PDB entry 5MAV | X-ray diffraction, 2.58 A resolution | chains E and M of the 6 polymer chains in the assembly

[Chain E]
Name: Proliferating cell nuclear antigen
From: Homo sapiens
Reference sequence: P12004 (PCNA_HUMAN); residues 1-261 here = UniProt positions 1-261
Amino-acid sequence (264 residues; each row starts with the number of its first residue; numbers below 1 keep their minus sign (Gly-2 is residue -2)):
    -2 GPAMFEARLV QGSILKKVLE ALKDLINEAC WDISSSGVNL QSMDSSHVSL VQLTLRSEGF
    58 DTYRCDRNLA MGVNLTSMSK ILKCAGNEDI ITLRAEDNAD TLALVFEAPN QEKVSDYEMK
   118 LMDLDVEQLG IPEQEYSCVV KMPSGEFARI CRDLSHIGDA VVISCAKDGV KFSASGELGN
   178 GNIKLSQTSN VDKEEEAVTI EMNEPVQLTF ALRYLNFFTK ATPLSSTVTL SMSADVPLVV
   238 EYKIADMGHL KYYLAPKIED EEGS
Unresolved in the structure: -2 to 0, 187-190, 256-261
Construct notes: expression tag (-2 to 0)
UniProt features mapped onto this chain:
  - DNA-binding region: Arg61 to Lys80
  - modified residue: Lys14 (N6-acetyllysine), Lys77 (N6-acetyllysine), Lys80 (N6-acetyllysine), Tyr211 (Phosphotyrosine), Lys248 (N6-acetyllysine)
  - cross-link (Glycyl lysine isopeptide (Lys-Gly)): Lys164 (interchain with G-Cter in SUMO2), Lys254 (interchain with G-Cter in SUMO2)
  - natural variant: Ser228 (S228I: In ATLD2)
  - mutagenesis: Lys13 (K13R: Inhibits acetylation, recruitment to DNA damage sites, inducible ubiquitination and protein degradation, DNA replication and repair synthesis efficiencies, but homotrimer formation, nuclear ...), Lys14 (K14R: Inhibits acetylation, recruitment to DNA damage sites, inducible ubiquitination and protein degradation, DNA replication and repair synthesis efficiencies, but homotrimer formation, nuclear ...), Lys20 (K20R: Inhibits acetylation, recruitment to DNA damage sites, inducible ubiquitination and protein degradation, DNA replication and repair synthesis efficiencies, but homotrimer formation, nuclear ...), Met40 (M40A: Complete loss of interaction with UHRF2), Ser43 to Val45 (No effect on POLD3-binding. Impairs binding to ALKBH2), Lys77 (K77A: Inhibits recruitment to DNA damage sites, but nuclear localization is similar as the wild-type; in association with A-80 ...), Lys80 (K80A: Inhibits recruitment to DNA damage sites, but nuclear localization is similar as the wild-type; in association with A-77 ...), Gln125 to Ile128 (Strong decrease in POLD3-binding. Impairs binding to ALKBH2), Ile128 (I128A: Complete loss of interaction with UHRF2), Lys164 (K164R: Abolishes ubiquitination. No effect on interaction with SHPRH), Val188 to Lys190 (No effect on POLD3-binding. No effect on ALKBH2-binding), Tyr211 (Y211F: Alters chromatin-associated PCNA stability and its function in DNA replication and repair), 3 further mutagenesis entries in UniProt

[Chain M]
Name: Poly (ADP-ribose) glycohydrolase
Reference sequence: Q0MQR4 (Q0MQR4_HUMAN); residues 402-420 here = UniProt positions 402-420
Amino-acid sequence (19 residues; numbered 402 to 420; the number before each row is that of its first residue):
   402 QHGKKDSKIT DHFMRLPKA
Unresolved in the structure: 402-405, 418-420
What the authors report for this chain:
  - post-translational modification sites: Lys409
  - mutagenesis - K409L: unchanged localization
  - mutagenesis - K409A, K409R: decreased localization to PCNA
  - mutagenesis - D407A, K409L, R416A: unchanged binding to Proliferating cell nuclear antigen (chain E)
  - mutagenesis - K409A: unchanged catalytic activity

[How chain E and chain M interact]
Residue-residue contacts (32):
  Met40(E) with Ile410(M), hydrophobic; Thr411(M)
  Ser43(E) with Lys409(M)
  His44(E) with Lys409(M); Ile410(M), hydrogen bond (backbone-backbone)
  Val45(E) with Ser408(M); Ile410(M)
  Gln125(E) with Arg416(M); Leu417(M), hydrogen bond (backbone-backbone)
  Leu126(E) with Phe414(M), hydrophobic; Met415(M); Leu417(M)
  Gly127(E) with Phe414(M); Met415(M), hydrogen bond (backbone-backbone)
  Ile128(E) with Phe414(M), hydrophobic
  Pro129(E) with Phe414(M)
  Ala208(E) with Asp407(M)
  Arg210(E) with Asp407(M), salt bridge
  Asp232(E) with His413(M), hydrogen bond (backbone-side chain)
  Val233(E) with His413(M)
  Pro234(E) with Ile410(M), hydrophobic; His413(M); Phe414(M), hydrophobic
  Tyr250(E) with Ile410(M), hydrophobic; Phe414(M), hydrophobic
  Ala252(E) with Ser408(M); Lys409(M); Ile410(M)
  Pro253(E) with Ser408(M), hydrogen bond (backbone-side chain)
  Lys254(E) with Lys406(M); Asp407(M); Ser408(M)
Also at the interface, not in a pair above, chain E (22 interface residues in all): Ser46, Leu47, Tyr211, Leu251
From the paper, about this interface:
  - residue pairs: Met40(E)-Ile410(M) (hydrophobic contact), Tyr250(E)-Phe414(M) (pi stacking)
  - hot spots on chain M (mutagenesis) - K409A, K409Q, F414D: abolished binding to Proliferating cell nuclear antigen (chain E)
  - hot spots on chain M (mutagenesis) - K409R (28+/-14%), F414A (12.5-fold): decreased binding to Proliferating cell nuclear antigen (chain E)
  - hot spots on chain M (mutagenesis) - D407Q: increased binding to Proliferating cell nuclear antigen (chain E)

[In short]
Chain E and chain M form an interface of 22 and 11 residues respectively, with 5 hydrogen bonds and 1 salt
bridge. Among the polar pairs are Arg210(E)-Asp407(M), Asp232(E)-His413(M) and Pro253(E)-Ser408(M). The
authors report a hydrophobic contact between Met40(E) and Ile410(M); pi stacking between Tyr250(E) and
Phe414(M). From the paper: K409A, K409Q and F414D of chain M abolish binding to Proliferating cell nuclear
antigen (chain E); a modification site at Lys409(M); 9 substitutions were tested in all.
Here chain E is Proliferating cell nuclear antigen (Homo sapiens) and chain M is Poly (ADP-ribose)
glycohydrolase. Entry 5MAV (Crystal structure of human PCNA in complex with PARG (poly(ADP-ribose)
glycohydrolase) peptide) was determined by X-ray diffraction.
